3REI - chains H and J of the 10 polymer chains in the assembly; structure by X-ray diffraction, 2.65 A resolution.

[Chain H]
Protein: Histone H2B 1.1
Organism: Xenopus laevis
UniProtKB: P02281 (H2B11_XENLA); residues 1-122 here correspond to UniProt positions 5-126 (UniProt number = residue number + 4)
Sequence (122 residues; row label = number of the first residue in the row):
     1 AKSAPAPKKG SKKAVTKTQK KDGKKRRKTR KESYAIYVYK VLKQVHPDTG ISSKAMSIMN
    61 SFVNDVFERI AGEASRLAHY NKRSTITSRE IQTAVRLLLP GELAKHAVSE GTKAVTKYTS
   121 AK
Disordered / not traced: 1-27
Sequence notes: variant Thr29 (Ser33 in P02281)
UniProt features mapped onto this chain:
  - modified residue: Lys2 (N6-acetyllysine), Lys9 (N6-acetyllysine), Ser11 (Phosphoserine), Lys12 (N6-acetyllysine), Lys17 (N6-acetyllysine)
  - glycosylation: Ser109 (O-linked (GlcNAc) serine)
  - cross-link: Lys117 (Glycyl lysine isopeptide (Lys-Gly) (interchain with G-Cter in ubiquitin))

[Chain J]
Molecule: 145-nt DNA strand
Sequence (145 nucleotides; numbered -72 to 72; the number before each row is that of its first residue; numbers below 1 keep their minus sign (DA-72 is residue -72)):
   -72 ATCAATATCC ACCTGCAGAT ACTACCAAAA GTGTATTTGG AAACTGCTCC ATCAAAAGGC
   -12 ATGTTCAGCT GATTCAGCTG AACATGCCTT TTGATGGAGC AGTTTCCAAA TACACTTTTG
    48 GTAGTATCTG CAGGTGGATA TTGAT
Bound ions: platinum (II) ion site 1 near DA-72 (its only coordinating residue here); platinum (II) ion site 2 near DG-14 (its only coordinating residue here); platinum (II) ion site 3 near DG-5 (its only coordinating residue here); platinum (II) ion site 4 near DG4 (its only coordinating residue here); platinum (II) ion site 5 near DG7 (its only coordinating residue here); platinum (II) ion site 6 near DG13 (its only coordinating residue here); platinum (II) ion site 7 near DG24 (its only coordinating residue here); platinum (II) ion site 8 near DG26 (its only coordinating residue here); platinum (II) ion site 9 near DG47 (its only coordinating residue here); platinum (II) ion site 10 near DA50 (its only coordinating residue here); platinum (II) ion site 11 near DG60 (its only coordinating residue here); platinum (II) ion site 12: DG63, DG64; 1 more platinum (II) ion sites not listed

[How chain H and chain J interact]
Residue-residue contacts (14):
  Lys28(H) - DG29(J)  hydrogen bond to the phosphate
  Lys28(H) - DT30(J)  salt bridge to the phosphate
  Thr29(H) - DG29(J)  hydrogen bond to the phosphate
  Arg30(H) - DA-45(J)  sugar contact
  Arg30(H) - DA-44(J)  salt bridge to the phosphate
  Tyr39(H) - DT-53(J)  hydrogen bond to the phosphate
  Ser52(H) - DA-54(J)  phosphate contact
  Ser53(H) - DA-54(J)  hydrogen bond to the phosphate
  Arg83(H) - DG-33(J)  phosphate contact
  Arg83(H) - DA-32(J)  salt bridge to the phosphate
  Ser84(H) - DG-34(J)  sugar contact
  Ser84(H) - DG-33(J)  hydrogen bond to the phosphate
  Thr85(H) - DG-34(J)  phosphate contact
  Thr85(H) - DG-33(J)  hydrogen bond to the phosphate
Also at the interface, not in a pair above, chain H (13 interface residues in all): Glu32, Gly50, Ile51, Lys82

[Overview]
The interface between chain H and chain J involves 13 residues on one side and 9 on the other; the contacts
include 6 hydrogen bonds and 3 salt bridges. Polar contacts include Lys28(H)-DG29(J), Thr29(H)-DG29(J) and
Tyr39(H)-DT-53(J). DG63(J) and DG64(J) coordinate platinum (II) ion site 12.
Chain H is Histone H2B 1.1 (Xenopus laevis) and chain J is a 145-nt DNA strand; the structure, 2.65 Angstrom
Crystal Structure of the Nucleosome Core Particle Assembled with a 145 bp Alpha-Satellite DNA ..., was
determined by X-ray diffraction, deposited together with 3REH, 3REJ, 3REK and 3REL.
